7B9S - chains M and L of the 30 polymer chains in the assembly; structure by electron microscopy, 3.40 A resolution.

Chain M:
Protein: EccE5
Organism: Mycobacterium xenopi RIVM700367
UniProt: I0RST0 (I0RST0_MYCXE); numbering as in UniProt (aligned over 1-400)
Sequence (400 residues; each row starts with the number of its first residue):
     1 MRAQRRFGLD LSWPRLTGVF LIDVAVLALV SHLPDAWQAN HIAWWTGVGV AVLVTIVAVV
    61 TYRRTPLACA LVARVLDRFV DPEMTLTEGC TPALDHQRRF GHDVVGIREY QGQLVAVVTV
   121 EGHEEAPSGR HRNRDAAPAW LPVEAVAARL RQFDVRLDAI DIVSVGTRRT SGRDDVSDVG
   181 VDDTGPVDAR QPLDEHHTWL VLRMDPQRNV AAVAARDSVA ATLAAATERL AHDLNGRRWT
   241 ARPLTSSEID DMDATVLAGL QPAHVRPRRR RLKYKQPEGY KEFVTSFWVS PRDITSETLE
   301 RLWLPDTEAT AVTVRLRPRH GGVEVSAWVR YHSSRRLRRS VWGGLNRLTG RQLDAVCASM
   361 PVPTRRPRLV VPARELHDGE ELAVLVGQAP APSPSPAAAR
Not modelled in the structure: 1-94, 121-139, 168-193, 260-287, 333-400

Chain L:
Protein: EccD5
Organism: Mycobacterium xenopi RIVM700367
UniProt: I0RSS8 (I0RSS8_MYCXE); residue numbers follow UniProt; this construct covers 1-502
Sequence (502 residues; numbered 1 to 502; the number before each row is that of its first residue):
     1 MTAIVEAPQP GAEAIASPQA AVVAIMAADV QIAVVLDAHA PISVMIDPLL KVVNTRLREL
    61 GVAPLEAKGR GRWMLCLVDG TPLRPNLSLT EQEVYDGDRL WLKFLEDTEH RSEVIEHIST
   121 AVATNLSKRF APIDPVVAVQ VGATMVAVGV LLGSALLGWW RWQHESWLPA PFAAVIAVLV
   181 LTVATMILAR SKTVPDRRVG DILLLSGLVP LAVAIAATAP GPVGAPHAVL GFGVFGVAAM
   241 LVMRFTGRRL GVYTALVTLC AAATAAGLAR MVLLTSAVTL LTCVLLACVL MYHGAPALSR
   301 WLSGIRLPVF PSATSRWVFE ARPDLPTTVV VSGGGQPTLE GPASVRDVLL RAERARSFLT
   361 GLLVGLGVLT VVCLAGLCDP HAGRRWLPLL LAAFTFGFLI LRGRSYVDRW QAITLAATAV
   421 LIIAAVAVRY VLVSGSPAVL SAGVAVLVLL PAAGLTAAAV VPNTIYSPLF RKIVEWIEYL
   481 CLMPIFPLAL WLMNVYEAIR YR
Not modelled in the structure: 1-17

Chain M / chain L interface:
Residue-residue contacts (19):
  R99(M) - I115(L)  hydrogen bond (side chain-backbone)
  R99(M) - E116(L)
  A211(M) - L126(L)  hydrophobic
  A211(M) - F130(L)  hydrophobic
  A214(M) - V122(L)
  A214(M) - L126(L)  hydrophobic
  A215(M) - I118(L)
  A215(M) - S119(L)  hydrogen bond (backbone-backbone)
  A215(M) - V122(L)  hydrophobic
  A215(M) - A123(L)  hydrophobic
  R216(M) - E116(L)  salt bridge
  R216(M) - I118(L)
  A225(M) - V114(L)
  A225(M) - E116(L)
  E228(M) - V114(L)
  R229(M) - V114(L)  hydrogen bond (side chain-backbone)
  R229(M) - E116(L)  salt bridge
  H232(M) - E113(L)  salt bridge
  H232(M) - V114(L)
Interface residues without a listed pair, chain M (13 interface residues in all): F100, V210, D217, G236
Interface residues without a listed pair, chain L (13 interface residues in all): E109, S112, H117

In short:
The chain M/chain L interface involves 13 residues from each chain, with 3 hydrogen bonds and 3 salt bridges.
Polar contacts include R216(M)-E116(L), R229(M)-E116(L) and H232(M)-E113(L).
Here chain M is EccE5 and chain L is EccD5, both from Mycobacterium xenopi RIVM700367. Entry 7B9S (Structure
of the mycobacterial ESX-5 Type VII Secretion System hexameric pore complex) was determined by electron
microscopy, deposited together with 7B7J and 7B9F.
